Entry 1M17 (X-ray diffraction, 2.60 A resolution); this record covers chain A.

# Chain A
Name: epidermal growth factor receptor
Source organism: Homo sapiens
Notes: EC 2.7.1.112; fragment: tyrosine kinase domain (residues 671-998)
UniProt: P00533 (EGFR_HUMAN); residues 671-998 here correspond to UniProt positions 695-1022 (UniProt number = residue number + 24)
Amino-acid sequence (333 residues; row label = number of the first residue in the row):
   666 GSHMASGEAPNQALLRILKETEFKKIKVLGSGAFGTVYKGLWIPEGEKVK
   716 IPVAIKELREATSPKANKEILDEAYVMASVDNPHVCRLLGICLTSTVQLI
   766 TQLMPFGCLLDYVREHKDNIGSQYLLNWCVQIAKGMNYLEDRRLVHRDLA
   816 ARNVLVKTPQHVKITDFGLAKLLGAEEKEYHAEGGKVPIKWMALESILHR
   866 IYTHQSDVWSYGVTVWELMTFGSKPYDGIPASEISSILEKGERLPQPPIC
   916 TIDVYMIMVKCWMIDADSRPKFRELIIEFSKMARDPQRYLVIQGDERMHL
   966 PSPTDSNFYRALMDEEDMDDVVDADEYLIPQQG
Not modelled in the structure: 666-671, 965-976, 996-998
Differences from the reference sequence: cloning artifact (666-670)
Swiss-Prot annotation at these positions:
  - active site: Asp-813 (Proton acceptor)
  - binding site (ATP): Leu-694 to Val-702, Lys-721, Thr-766, Gln-767, Asp-831
  - site: Tyr-992 (Important for interaction with PIK3C2B)
  - modified residue: Ser-671 (Phosphoserine), Lys-721 (N6-(2-hydroxyisobutyryl)lysine), Tyr-845 (Phosphotyrosine), Ser-967 (Phosphoserine), Ser-971 (Phosphoserine), Tyr-974 (Phosphotyrosine), Tyr-992 (Phosphotyrosine)
  - cross-link (Glycyl lysine isopeptide (Lys-Gly)): Lys-692 (interchain with G-Cter in ubiquitin), Lys-713 (interchain with G-Cter in ubiquitin), Lys-730 (interchain with G-Cter in ubiquitin), Lys-733 (interchain with G-Cter in ubiquitin), Lys-843 (interchain with G-Cter in ubiquitin), Lys-905 (interchain with G-Cter in ubiquitin), Lys-936 (interchain with G-Cter in ubiquitin), Lys-946 (interchain with G-Cter in ubiquitin)
Small-molecule neighbours: erlotinib (AQ4; [6,7-bis(2-methoxy-ethoxy)quinazoline-4-yl]-(3-ethynylphenyl)amine): Leu-694, Val-702, Ala-719, Lys-721, Glu-738, Leu-764, Ile-765, Thr-766, Gln-767, Leu-768, Met-769, Pro-770, Phe-771, Gly-772, Leu-820, Thr-830, Asp-831

# Summary
Ligands of chain A: erlotinib. Curated annotation (UniProt) lists active-site residue Asp-813 and 13
ATP-binding residues.
Chain A is epidermal growth factor receptor (Homo sapiens); the structure, Epidermal Growth Factor Receptor
tyrosine kinase domain with 4-anilinoquinazoline inhibitor erlotinib, was determined by X-ray diffraction
(same publication as 1M14).
